7YF2 - chains A and C; structure by X-ray diffraction, 1.69 A resolution.

[Chain A]
Name: Protein-L-histidine N-pros-methyltransferase
Organism: Homo sapiens
Notes: EC 2.1.1.-
UniProtKB: Q9H1A3 (METL9_HUMAN); residues 46-318 here = UniProt positions 46-318
Amino-acid sequence (275 residues; row label = number of the first residue in the row):
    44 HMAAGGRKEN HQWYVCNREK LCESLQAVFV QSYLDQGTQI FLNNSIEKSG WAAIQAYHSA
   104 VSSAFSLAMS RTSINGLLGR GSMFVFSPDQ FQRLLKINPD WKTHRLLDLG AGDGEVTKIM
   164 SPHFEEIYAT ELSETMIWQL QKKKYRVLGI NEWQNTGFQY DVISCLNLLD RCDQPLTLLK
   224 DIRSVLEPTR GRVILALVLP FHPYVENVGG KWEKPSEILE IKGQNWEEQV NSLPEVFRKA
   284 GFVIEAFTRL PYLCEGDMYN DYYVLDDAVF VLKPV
Sequence notes: expression tag (44-45); engineered mutation Ala95 (Leu in Q9H1A3), Ala96 (Phe in Q9H1A3), Ala99 (Leu in Q9H1A3), Ala103 (Phe in Q9H1A3), Ala107 (Val in Q9H1A3), Ala111 (Phe in Q9H1A3)
UniProt features mapped onto this chain:
  - binding site (S-adenosyl-L-homocysteine): Glu174, Asn210, Tyr295
Ligand contacts: S-adenosylhomocysteine (SAH): Thr115, Met126, Val128, Gly153, Ala154, Gly155, Val159, Thr173, Glu174, Leu175, Ser176, Ile193, Leu209, Asn210, Leu211, Arg214, Cys215, Tyr295
What the authors report for this chain:
  - binding site for S-adenosylhomocysteine: Glu174, Leu175, Leu209, Asn210, Leu211, Tyr295
  - catalytic residues: Asp213 (proposed by the authors, not directly observed)
  - mutagenesis - E174A, Y306A/L308A: abolished catalytic activity with SLC39A5 peptide (chain C)
  - specificity-determining residues: Tyr306
  - specificity-determining residues: Gly124 (proposed by the authors, not directly observed)

[Chain C]
Name: SLC39A5 peptide
Organism: Homo sapiens
Amino-acid sequence (13 residues; row label = number of the first residue in the row; numbers below 1 keep their minus sign (Gly-5 is residue -5)):
    -5 GHQGHSHGHQ GGY
Not modelled in the structure: -5

[Interface between chain A and chain C]
Contacting residue pairs (46; chain A residue first):
  His101(A) - Gln-3(C)
  Ser102(A) - Gln-3(C)
  Ser105(A) - Gln-3(C)  hydrogen bond
  Asn118(A) - Ser0(C)  hydrogen bond
  Arg123(A) - Gln-3(C)
  Gly124(A) - Ser0(C)  hydrogen bond (backbone-side chain)
  Met126(A) - His-1(C)
  Met126(A) - Ser0(C)
  Met126(A) - His1(C)
  Asn210(A) - His1(C)
  Asp213(A) - His1(C)  salt bridge
  Arg214(A) - His1(C)  hydrogen bond (side chain-backbone)
  Arg214(A) - His3(C)
  Arg214(A) - Gln4(C)
  Val241(A) - His1(C)
  Val241(A) - Gln4(C)
  Leu242(A) - Tyr7(C)
  Pro243(A) - Gln4(C)  hydrogen bond (backbone-side chain)
  Pro243(A) - Gly5(C)
  Pro243(A) - Gly6(C)
  Pro243(A) - Tyr7(C)  hydrophobic
  His245(A) - Gln4(C)
  His245(A) - Gly5(C)
  His245(A) - Gly6(C)  hydrogen bond (side chain-backbone)
  Tyr247(A) - His1(C)
  Tyr247(A) - Gly2(C)
  Gly266(A) - Tyr7(C)
  Gln267(A) - Tyr7(C)
  Asn268(A) - Tyr7(C)
  Trp269(A) - Tyr7(C)  hydrogen bond (backbone-side chain)
  Gln272(A) - Tyr7(C)
  Tyr295(A) - His-1(C)  hydrogen bond (backbone-side chain)
  Tyr295(A) - His1(C)
  Cys297(A) - His-1(C)
  Cys297(A) - Ser0(C)  hydrogen bond
  Asp300(A) - His-4(C)
  Asp300(A) - Gln-3(C)  hydrogen bond (side chain-backbone)
  Asp300(A) - Gly-2(C)  hydrogen bond (side chain-backbone)
  Tyr302(A) - His-4(C)
  Tyr306(A) - His-4(C)  hydrogen bond
  Tyr306(A) - Gly-2(C)
  Tyr306(A) - His-1(C)
  Val307(A) - His-1(C)
  Leu308(A) - His-1(C)
  Leu308(A) - His1(C)
  Leu308(A) - Gln4(C)
Also at the interface, not in a pair above, chain A (33 interface residues in all): Phe244, Leu296, Glu298, Met301, Asn303, Asp309
From the paper, about this interface:
  - interface residues, chain A: Gly124(A), Met126(A), Asn210(A), Asp213(A), Arg214(A), Val241(A), Tyr295(A), Cys297(A), Asp300(A), Tyr302(A), Tyr306(A), Leu308(A)
  - hot spots on chain A (mutagenesis) - R214A (5-fold): decreased binding to SLC39A5 peptide (chain C)
  - hot spots on chain A (mutagenesis) - D213A, Y295A/Y306A/L308A, D300A, Y306A/L308A: abolished binding to SLC39A5 peptide (chain C)

[Summary]
Chain A and chain C form an interface of 33 and 12 residues respectively; the contacts include 12 hydrogen
bonds and 1 salt bridge. Polar pairs include Asp213(A)-His1(C), Ser105(A)-Gln-3(C) and Asn118(A)-Ser0(C). The
paper reports the catalytic residue Asp213(A); D213A, Y295A/Y306A/L308A and D300A of chain A, among others,
abolish binding to SLC39A5 peptide (chain C); 6 substitutions were tested in all.
Here chain A is Protein-L-histidine N-pros-methyltransferase and chain C is SLC39A5 peptide, both from Homo
sapiens. Entry 7YF2 (Crystal structure of METTL9 in complex with unmethylated SLC39A5 peptide and SAH) was
determined by X-ray diffraction, deposited together with 7Y9C, 7YF3 and 7YF4.
